Entry 6LGN (electron microscopy, 5.30 A resolution (low resolution: residue-level contacts below are approximate; hydrogen-bond / salt-bridge calls are withheld)); this record covers chains T and c of the 46 polymer chains in the assembly.

# Chain T
Protein: Major capsid protein
From: Human herpesvirus 3
UniProt: Q6QCL5 (Q6QCL5_HHV3); residues 1-1396 here = UniProt positions 1-1396
Amino-acid sequence (1396 residues; numbered 1 to 1396; the number before each row is that of its first residue):
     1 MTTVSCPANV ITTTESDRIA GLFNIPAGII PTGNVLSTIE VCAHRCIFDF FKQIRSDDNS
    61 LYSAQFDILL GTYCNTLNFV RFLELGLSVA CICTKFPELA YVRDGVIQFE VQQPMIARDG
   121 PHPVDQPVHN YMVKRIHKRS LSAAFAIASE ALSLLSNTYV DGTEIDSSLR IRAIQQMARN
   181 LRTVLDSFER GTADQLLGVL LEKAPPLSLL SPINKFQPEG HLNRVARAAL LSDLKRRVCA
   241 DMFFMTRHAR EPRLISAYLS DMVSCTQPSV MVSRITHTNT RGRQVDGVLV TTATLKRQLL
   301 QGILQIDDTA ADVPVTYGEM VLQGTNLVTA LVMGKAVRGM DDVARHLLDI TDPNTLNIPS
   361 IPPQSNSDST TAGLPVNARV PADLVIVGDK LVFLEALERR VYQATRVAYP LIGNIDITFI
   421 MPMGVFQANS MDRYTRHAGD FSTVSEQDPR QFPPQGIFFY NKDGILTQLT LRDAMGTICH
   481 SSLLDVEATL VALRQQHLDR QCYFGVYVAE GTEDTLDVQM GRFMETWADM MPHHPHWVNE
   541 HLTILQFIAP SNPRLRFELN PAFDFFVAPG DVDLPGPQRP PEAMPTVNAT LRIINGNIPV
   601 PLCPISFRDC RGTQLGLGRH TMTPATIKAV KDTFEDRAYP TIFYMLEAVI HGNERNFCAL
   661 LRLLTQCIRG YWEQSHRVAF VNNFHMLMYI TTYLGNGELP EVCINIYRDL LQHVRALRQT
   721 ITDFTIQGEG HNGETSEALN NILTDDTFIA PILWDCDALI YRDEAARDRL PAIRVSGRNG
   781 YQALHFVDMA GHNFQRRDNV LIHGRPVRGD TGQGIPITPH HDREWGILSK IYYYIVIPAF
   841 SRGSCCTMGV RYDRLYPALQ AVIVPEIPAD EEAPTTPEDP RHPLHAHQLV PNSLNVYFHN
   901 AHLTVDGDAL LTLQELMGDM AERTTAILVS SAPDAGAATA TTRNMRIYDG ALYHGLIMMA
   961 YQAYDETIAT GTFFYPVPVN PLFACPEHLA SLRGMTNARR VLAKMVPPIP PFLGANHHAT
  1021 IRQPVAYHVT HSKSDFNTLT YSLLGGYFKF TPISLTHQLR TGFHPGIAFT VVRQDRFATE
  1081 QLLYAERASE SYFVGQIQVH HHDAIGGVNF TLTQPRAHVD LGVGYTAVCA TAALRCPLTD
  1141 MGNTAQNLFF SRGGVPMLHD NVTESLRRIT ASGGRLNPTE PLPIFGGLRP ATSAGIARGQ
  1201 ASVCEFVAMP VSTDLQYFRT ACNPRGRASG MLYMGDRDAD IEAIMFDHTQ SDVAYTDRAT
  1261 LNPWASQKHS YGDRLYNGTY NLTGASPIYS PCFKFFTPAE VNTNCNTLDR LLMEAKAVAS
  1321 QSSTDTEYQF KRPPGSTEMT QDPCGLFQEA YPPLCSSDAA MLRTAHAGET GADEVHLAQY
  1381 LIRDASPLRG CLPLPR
Unresolved in the structure: 1-15, 348-374

# Chain c
Protein: Small capsomere-interacting protein
From: Human herpesvirus 3
UniProt: Q6QCN2 (Q6QCN2_HHV3); residue numbers follow UniProt; this construct covers 1-235
Amino-acid sequence (235 residues; row label = number of the first residue in the row):
     1 MTQPASSRVV FDPSNPTTFS VEAIAAYTPV ALIRLLNASG PLQPGHRVDI ADARSIYTVG
    61 AAASAARARA NHNANTIRRT AMFAETDPMT WLRPTVGLKR TFNPRIIRPQ PPNPSMSLGI
   121 SGPTILPQKT QSADQSALQQ PAALAFSGSS PQHPPPQTTS ASVGQQQHVV SGSSGQQPQQ
   181 GAQSSTVQPT TGSPPAAQGV PQSTPPPTQN TPQGGKGQTL SHTGQSGNAS RSRRV
Unresolved in the structure: 1-7, 108-235

# How chain T and chain c interact
Pairs across the interface (36; chain T residue first):
  Arg655(T) with Met82(c); Glu85(c)
  Cys658(T) with Met82(c); Phe83(c)
  Ala659(T) with Arg100(c)
  Leu661(T) with Arg100(c)
  Arg662(T) with Thr101(c); Phe102(c); Asn103(c)
  Glu698(T) with Thr101(c)
  Met789(T) with Val59(c)
  Val807(T) with Phe83(c); Glu85(c)
  Asp853(T) with Arg54(c)
  Arg854(T) with Arg54(c)
  Gln860(T) with Thr58(c); Ala62(c)
  Ile863(T) with Tyr27(c)
  Glu866(T) with Asn71(c)
  Ile867(T) with Arg105(c)
  Pro868(T) with Arg105(c)
  Ala869(T) with Arg105(c); Ile107(c)
  Asp870(T) with Ile107(c)
  Glu871(T) with Ile107(c)
  Val890(T) with Tyr27(c); Val30(c)
  Pro891(T) with Val30(c)
  Asn892(T) with Val30(c); Arg34(c)
  Asp908(T) with Thr76(c); Arg105(c)
  Leu911(T) with Arg69(c)
  Gln914(T) with Arg69(c)
  Glu915(T) with Arg79(c)
  Met917(T) with Ala62(c)
Interface residues without a listed pair, chain T (34 interface residues in all): Glu654, Tyr693, His792, Gln795, Arg808, Ala861, Val864, Ala873
Interface residues without a listed pair, chain c (26 interface residues in all): Ala51, Ala61, Ala65, His72, Ala84, Pro104

# Summary
34 residues of chain T face 26 of chain c across their interface.
Here chain T is Major capsid protein and chain c is Small capsomere-interacting protein, both from Human
herpesvirus 3. Entry 6LGN (The atomic structure of varicella zoster virus C-capsid) was determined by electron
microscopy together with 6LGL from the same study.
